Entry 1YHU (X-ray diffraction, 3.15 A resolution); this record covers chains A and C of the 24 polymer chains in the assembly.

Chain A:
Name: hemoglobin A1 chain
Organism: Riftia pachyptila
Reference sequence: Q8IFK4 (Q8IFK4_RIFPA); residues 16-130 here correspond to UniProt positions 1-115 (UniProt number = residue number - 15)
Sequence (145 residues; row label = number of the first residue in the row):
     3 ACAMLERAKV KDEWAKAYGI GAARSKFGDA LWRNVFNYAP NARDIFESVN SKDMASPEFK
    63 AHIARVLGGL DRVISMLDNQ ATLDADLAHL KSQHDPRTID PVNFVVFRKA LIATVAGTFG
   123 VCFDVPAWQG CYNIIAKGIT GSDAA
Cystine bridges: Cys4-Cys133
Metal / ion sites: heme Fe: His96 (together with oxygen molecule)
Ligand contacts:
  - heme (HEM): Ile47, Phe48, Ser50, Val51, His64, Arg67, Val68, Gly71, Leu72, Arg74, Leu92, Gln95, His96, Arg99, Ile101, Asn105, Phe106, Phe109, Tyr134, Ile137, Ile141
  - oxygen molecule (OXY): Trp34, Phe48, His64, Val68, His96

Chain C:
Name: hemoglobin B1a chain
Organism: Riftia pachyptila
Reference sequence: Q8IFK2 (Q8IFK2_RIFPA); residues 16-133 here correspond to UniProt positions 1-118 (UniProt number = residue number - 15)
Sequence (148 residues; each row starts with the number of its first residue):
     1 AANCADAAAA IVQAQWEDVW SAAAAAASRV SAGEEVFAAL FKMVPAAKNL FTRVNVADIN
    61 SPEFQGHVVR VMGGLDILIN ALDDIPTLES MLDHLAGQHA VRDGVTGAGF QLMATVLMES
   121 LPQVVEGFNP DAWASCLAGI AAAISSAL
Cystine bridges: Cys4-Cys136
Metal / ion sites: heme Fe: His99 (together with oxygen molecule)
Ligand contacts:
  - heme (HEM): Leu40, Leu50, Phe51, Arg53, Val54, His67, Arg70, Val71, Gly74, Leu75, Leu78, Leu95, Gln98, His99, Arg102, Val105, Gly109, Phe110, Met113, Ile144
  - oxygen molecule (OXY): Phe37, Phe51, His67, Val71, His99

How chain A and chain C interact:
Residue-residue contacts (38; chain A residue first):
  Lys13(A) - Ala26(C)
  Ala17(A) - Ala22(C)
  Ala17(A) - Ala23(C)  hydrophobic
  Tyr20(A) - Ala22(C)  hydrophobic
  Ile22(A) - Glu17(C)
  Ile22(A) - Asn80(C)
  Arg26(A) - Asp76(C)  salt bridge
  Arg26(A) - Asn80(C)  hydrogen bond
  Pro59(A) - Pro86(C)
  Pro59(A) - Thr87(C)
  Pro59(A) - Ser90(C)
  Glu60(A) - Ser90(C)
  Lys62(A) - Asp84(C)
  Lys62(A) - Thr87(C)
  Ala63(A) - Thr87(C)
  Ala63(A) - Ser90(C)
  Ala63(A) - Met91(C)
  Ala66(A) - Ile77(C)
  Arg67(A) - Ile77(C)
  Arg67(A) - Met91(C)
  Arg67(A) - His94(C)
  Asp73(A) - Ala22(C)
  Asp73(A) - Arg29(C)  salt bridge
  Arg74(A) - Val69(C)
  Arg74(A) - Arg70(C)
  Ser77(A) - Ala26(C)
  Ser77(A) - Arg29(C)
  Met78(A) - Ala26(C)  hydrophobic
  Asp80(A) - Ala26(C)
  Asn81(A) - Gln65(C)
  Ala83(A) - Pro62(C)
  Thr84(A) - Pro62(C)
  Thr84(A) - Gln65(C)  hydrogen bond
  Thr84(A) - Gly66(C)
  Ala87(A) - Glu63(C)
  Asp88(A) - Arg70(C)  salt bridge
  His91(A) - Arg53(C)
  His91(A) - Arg70(C)
Interface residues without a listed pair, chain A (26 interface residues in all): Trp16, Gly21, Gly23, Gln95
Interface residues without a listed pair, chain C (24 interface residues in all): Trp20, Val30, Gln98

Summary:
26 residues of chain A face 24 of chain C across their interface; the contacts include 2 hydrogen bonds and 3
salt bridges. Polar pairs include Arg26(A)-Asp76(C), Asp73(A)-Arg29(C) and Asp88(A)-Arg70(C). Ligands of chain
A: heme and oxygen molecule.
Here chain A is hemoglobin A1 chain and chain C is hemoglobin B1a chain, both from Riftia pachyptila. Entry
1YHU (Crystal structure of Riftia pachyptila C1 hemoglobin reveals novel assembly of 24 subunits) was
determined by X-ray diffraction.
